1XMS - chain A; structure by X-ray diffraction, 2.10 A resolution.

== Chain A ==
Molecule: RecA protein
From: Escherichia coli
Notes: fragment: E. coli RecA with Gly-Ser-His-Met at N-terminus
Reference sequence: P0A7G6 (RECA_ECOLI); residues 1-352 here = UniProt positions 1-352
Chain sequence (356 residues; numbered -3 to 352; the number before each row is that of its first residue; numbers below 1 keep their minus sign (Gly-3 is residue -3)):
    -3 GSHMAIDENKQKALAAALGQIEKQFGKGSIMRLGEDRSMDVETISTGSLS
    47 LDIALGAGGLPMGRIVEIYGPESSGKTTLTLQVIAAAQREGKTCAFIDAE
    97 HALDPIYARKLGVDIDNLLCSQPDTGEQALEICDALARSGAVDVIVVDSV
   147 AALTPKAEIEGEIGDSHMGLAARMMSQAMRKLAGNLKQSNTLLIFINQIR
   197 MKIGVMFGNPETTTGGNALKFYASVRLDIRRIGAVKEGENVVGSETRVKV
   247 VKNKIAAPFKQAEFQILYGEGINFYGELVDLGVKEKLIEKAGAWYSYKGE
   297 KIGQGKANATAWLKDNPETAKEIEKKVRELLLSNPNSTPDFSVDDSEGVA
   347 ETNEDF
Unresolved in the structure: -3 to 2, 157-166, 196-211, 329-352
Differences from the reference sequence: cloning artifact (-3 to 0)
Ion coordination: Mn2+: Thr73 (together with AMP-PNP)
Residues lining bound ligands: AMP-PNP (ANP; phosphoaminophosphonic acid-adenylate ester): Pro67, Glu68, Ser69, Ser70, Gly71, Lys72, Thr73, Thr74, Glu96, Asp100, Tyr103, Gln194, Ser240, Ile262, Tyr264, Gly265

== In short ==
Chain A binds AMP-PNP.
Chain A is RecA protein (Escherichia coli); the structure, E. coli RecA in complex with MnAMP-PNP, was
determined by X-ray diffraction together with 1XMV from the same study.
